7XO4 - chains B and E of the 5 polymer chains in the assembly; structure by electron microscopy, 3.24 A resolution.

== Chain B ==
Molecule: Spike glycoprotein
From: Severe acute respiratory syndrome coronavirus 2
UniProtKB: P0DTC2 (SPIKE_SARS2); residue numbers follow UniProt; this construct covers 1-68, 71-142, 146-210, 215-1208
Amino-acid sequence (1205 residues; row label = number of the first residue in the row; note: 9 numbers in that range are skipped by the numbering (no residue carries them; nothing is unmodelled there); a row labelled like 210A-210F holds insertion residues (210A, then the next letters in order)):
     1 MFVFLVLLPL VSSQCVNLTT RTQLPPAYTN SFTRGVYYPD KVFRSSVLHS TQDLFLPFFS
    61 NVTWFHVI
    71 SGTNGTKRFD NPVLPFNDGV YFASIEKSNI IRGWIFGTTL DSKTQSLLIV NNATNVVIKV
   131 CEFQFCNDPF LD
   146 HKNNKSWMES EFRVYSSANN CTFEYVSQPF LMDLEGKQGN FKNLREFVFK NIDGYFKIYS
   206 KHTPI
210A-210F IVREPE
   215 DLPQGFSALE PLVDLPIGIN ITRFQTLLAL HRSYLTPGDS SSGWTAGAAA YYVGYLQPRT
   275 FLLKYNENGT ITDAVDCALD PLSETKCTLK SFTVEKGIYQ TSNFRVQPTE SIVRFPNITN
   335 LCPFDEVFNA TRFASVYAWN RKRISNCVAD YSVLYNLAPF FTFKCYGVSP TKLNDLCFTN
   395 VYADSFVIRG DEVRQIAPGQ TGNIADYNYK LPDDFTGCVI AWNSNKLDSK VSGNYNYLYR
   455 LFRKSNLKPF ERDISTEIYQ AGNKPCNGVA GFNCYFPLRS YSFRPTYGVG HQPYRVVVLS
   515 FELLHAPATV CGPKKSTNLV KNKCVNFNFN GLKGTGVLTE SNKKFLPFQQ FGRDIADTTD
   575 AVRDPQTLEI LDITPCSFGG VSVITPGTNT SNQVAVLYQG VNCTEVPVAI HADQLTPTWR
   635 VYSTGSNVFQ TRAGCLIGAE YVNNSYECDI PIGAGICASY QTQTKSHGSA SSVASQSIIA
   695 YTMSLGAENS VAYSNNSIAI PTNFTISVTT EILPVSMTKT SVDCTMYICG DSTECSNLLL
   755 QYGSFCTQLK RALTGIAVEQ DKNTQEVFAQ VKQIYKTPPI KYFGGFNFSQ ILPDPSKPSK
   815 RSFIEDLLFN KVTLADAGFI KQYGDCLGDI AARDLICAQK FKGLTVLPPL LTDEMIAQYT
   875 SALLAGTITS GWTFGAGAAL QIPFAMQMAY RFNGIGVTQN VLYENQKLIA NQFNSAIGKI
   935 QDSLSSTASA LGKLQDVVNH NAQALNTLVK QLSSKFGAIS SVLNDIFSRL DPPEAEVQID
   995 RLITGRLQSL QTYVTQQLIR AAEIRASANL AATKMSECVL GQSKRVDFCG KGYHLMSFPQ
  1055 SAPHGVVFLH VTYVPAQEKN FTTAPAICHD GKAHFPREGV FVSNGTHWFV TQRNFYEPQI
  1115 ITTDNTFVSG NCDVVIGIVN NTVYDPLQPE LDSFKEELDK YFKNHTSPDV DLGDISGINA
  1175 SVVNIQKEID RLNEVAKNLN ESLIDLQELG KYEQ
Disordered / not traced: 1-26, 71-79, 146-156, 177-186, 210A-210F, 621-639, 677-689, 829-853, 1147-1208
Disulfide bonds: Cys291-Cys301, Cys379-Cys432, Cys480-Cys488, Cys538-Cys590, Cys617-Cys649, Cys662-Cys671, Cys1032-Cys1043, Cys1082-Cys1126
Covalent attachments: N-acetylglucosamine (NAG) linked to Asn165, Asn234, Asn282, Asn331, Asn370, Asn603, Asn616, Asn657, Asn709, Asn801, Asn1074, Asn1098
Differences from the reference sequence: variant Val67 (Ala in P0DTC2), Ile95 (Thr in P0DTC2), Asp142 (Gly in P0DTC2), Ile210A (Leu212 in P0DTC2), Asp339 (Gly in P0DTC2), Leu371 (Ser in P0DTC2), Pro373 (Ser in P0DTC2), Phe375 (Ser in P0DTC2), Asn417 (Lys in P0DTC2), Lys440 (Asn in P0DTC2), Ser446 (Gly in P0DTC2), Asn477 (Ser in P0DTC2), Lys478 (Thr in P0DTC2), Ala484 (Glu in P0DTC2), Arg493 (Gln in P0DTC2), Ser496 (Gly in P0DTC2), Arg498 (Gln in P0DTC2), Tyr501 (Asn in P0DTC2), His505 (Tyr in P0DTC2), Lys547 (Thr in P0DTC2), Gly614 (Asp in P0DTC2), Tyr655 (His in P0DTC2), Lys679 (Asn in P0DTC2), His681 (Pro in P0DTC2), Lys764 (Asn in P0DTC2), Tyr796 (Asp in P0DTC2), Lys856 (Asn in P0DTC2), His954 (Gln in P0DTC2), Lys969 (Asn in P0DTC2), Phe981 (Leu in P0DTC2); insertion (210D-210F); engineered mutation Gly682 (Arg in P0DTC2), Ser683 (Arg in P0DTC2), Ser685 (Arg in P0DTC2), Pro986 (Lys in P0DTC2), Pro987 (Val in P0DTC2)
UniProt features mapped onto this chain:
  - region: Asn280 to Cys301 (Putative superantigen), Arg403 to Asp405 (Integrin-binding motif), Asn448 to Phe456 (Immunodominant HLA epitope recognized by the CD8+), Ser816 to Tyr837 (Fusion peptide 1), Lys835 to Phe855 (Fusion peptide 2), Asp1163 to Glu1202 (Heptad repeat 2)
  - site: Arg815, Ser816 (Cleavage)
  - glycosylation: Asn17 (N-linked (GlcNAc...) (complex) asparagine), Asn61 (N-linked (GlcNAc...) (hybrid) asparagine), Asn74 (N-linked (GlcNAc...) (complex) asparagine), Asn122 (N-linked (GlcNAc...) (hybrid) asparagine), Asn149 (N-linked (GlcNAc...) (complex) asparagine), Asn165 (N-linked (GlcNAc...) (complex) asparagine), Asn234 (N-linked (GlcNAc...) (high mannose) asparagine), Asn282 (N-linked (GlcNAc...) (complex) asparagine), Thr323 (O-linked (GalNAc) threonine), Ser325 (O-linked (HexNAc...) serine), Asn331 (N-linked (GlcNAc...) (complex) asparagine), Asn343 (N-linked (GlcNAc...) (complex) asparagine), Asn603 (N-linked (GlcNAc...) (hybrid) asparagine), Asn616 (N-linked (GlcNAc...) (complex) asparagine), Asn657 (N-linked (GlcNAc...) (complex) asparagine), Thr676 (O-linked (GlcNAc...) threonine), Thr678 (O-linked (GlcNAc...) threonine), Asn709 (N-linked (GlcNAc...) (high mannose) asparagine), Asn717 (N-linked (GlcNAc...) (hybrid) asparagine), Asn801 (N-linked (GlcNAc...) (hybrid) asparagine) and 6 more in UniProt
  - natural variant: Leu5 (L5F: In strain: Iota/B.1.526), Ser13 (S13I: In strain: Epsilon/B.1.427/B.1.429), Leu18 (L18F: In strain: Beta/B.1.351, Gamma/P.1 and 1 more), Thr19 (T19I: In strain: Omicron/BQ.1.1, Omicron/XBB.1.5 and 1 more; T19R: In strain: Delta/B.1.617.2, Omicron/BA.2 and 4 more), Thr20 (T20N: In strain: Gamma/P.1), Leu24 to Ala27 (sequence variant, change not given here; In strain: Omicron/BA.2, Omicron/BA.2.12.1 and 6 more), Pro26 (P26S: In strain: Gamma/P.1), Gln52 (Q52H: In strain: Omicron/EG.5.1), Val67 (A67V: In strain: Eta/B.1.525, Omicron/BA.1; this construct carries the variant), Gly75 (G75V: In strain: Lambda/C.37), Thr76 (T76I: In strain: Lambda/C.37), Asp80 (D80A: In strain: Beta/B.1.351), 74 further natural variant entries in UniProt
  - mutagenesis: Asn121 (N121Q: Partial loss of biliverdin affinity), Arg190 (R190K: Partial loss of biliverdin affinity), Asn234 (N234Q: Increased resistance to neutralizing antibodies), Asn331 (N331Q: Reduced viral infectivity), Asn343 (N343Q: Reduced viral infectivity), Leu452 (L452R: Increased resistance to neutralizing antibodies. Decreases HLA binding to NF9 epitope. Increased binding affinity to human ACE2), Tyr453 (Y453F: Decreased HLA binding to NF9 epitope. Increased binding affinity to human ACE2), Ala475 (A475V: Increased resistance to neutralizing antibodies), Val483 (V483A: Increased resistance to neutralizing antibodies), Phe490 (F490L: Increased resistance to neutralizing antibodies and human covalescent sera neutralization), His519 (H519P: Increased resistance to human covalescent sera neutralization), Ser673 (S673A: No effect on O-glycosylation by host GALNT1), 4 further mutagenesis entries in UniProt

== Chain E ==
Molecule: Angiotensin-converting enzyme 2
From: Mus musculus
Notes: EC 3.4.17.23, 3.4.17.-
UniProtKB: Q8R0I0 (ACE2_MOUSE); residues 1-805 here = UniProt positions 1-805
Amino-acid sequence (805 residues; numbered 1 to 805; the number before each row is that of its first residue):
     1 MSSSSWLLLS LVAVTTAQSL TEENAKTFLN NFNQEAEDLS YQSSLASWNY NTNITEENAQ
    61 KMSEAAAKWS AFYEEQSKTA QSFSLQEIQT PIIKRQLQAL QQSGSSALSA DKNKQLNTIL
   121 NTMSTIYSTG KVCNPKNPQE CLLLEPGLDE IMATSTDYNS RLWAWEGWRA EVGKQLRPLY
   181 EEYVVLKNEM ARANNYNDYG DYWRGDYEAE GADGYNYNRN QLIEDVERTF AEIKPLYEHL
   241 HAYVRRKLMD TYPSYISPTG CLPAHLLGDM WGRFWTNLYP LTVPFAQKPN IDVTDAMMNQ
   301 GWDAERIFQE AEKFFVSVGL PHMTQGFWAN SMLTEPADGR KVVCHPTAWD LGHGDFRIKM
   361 CTKVTMDNFL TAHHEMGHIQ YDMAYARQPF LLRNGANEGF HEAVGEIMSL SAATPKHLKS
   421 IGLLPSDFQE DSETEINFLL KQALTIVGTL PFTYMLEKWR WMVFRGEIPK EQWMKKWWEM
   481 KREIVGVVEP LPHDETYCDP ASLFHVSNDY SFIRYYTRTI YQFQFQEALC QAAKYNGSLH
   541 KCDISNSTEA GQKLLKMLSL GNSEPWTKAL ENVVGARNMD VKPLLNYFQP LFDWLKEQNR
   601 NSFVGWNTEW SPYADQSIKV RISLKSALGA NAYEWTNNEM FLFRSSVAYA MRKYFSIIKN
   661 QTVPFLEEDV RVSDLKPRVS FYFFVTSPQN VSDVIPRSEV EDAIRMSRGR INDVFGLNDN
   721 SLEFLGIHPT LEPPYQPPVT IWLIIFGVVM ALVVVGIIIL IVTGIKGRKK KNETKREENP
   781 YDSMDIGKGE SNAGFQNSDD AQTSF
Disordered / not traced: 1-19, 135-139, 616-805
Disulfide bonds: Cys133-Cys141, Cys344-Cys361, Cys530-Cys542
Covalent attachments: N-acetylglucosamine (NAG) linked to Asn58, Asn546
Ion coordination: Zn2+ near Glu406 (its only coordinating residue here)
UniProt features mapped onto this chain:
  - region: Arg652 to Lys659 (Essential for cleavage by ADAM17), Arg697 to Gly716 (Essential for cleavage by TMPRSS11D and TMPRSS2)
  - motif: Glu778 to Ile786 (LIR), Tyr781 to Asp785 (SH2-binding), Tyr781 to Met784 (Endocytic sorting signal), Asn792 to Phe795 (PTB), Thr803 to Phe805 (PDZ-binding)
  - active site: Glu375 (Proton acceptor), His505 (Proton donor)
  - binding site (chloride): Arg169, Trp477, Lys481
  - binding site (substrate): Arg273, His345, Pro346, Tyr515
  - binding site (Zn(2+)): His374, His378, Glu402
  - modified residue: Tyr781 (Phosphotyrosine), Ser783 (Phosphoserine)
  - glycosylation (N-linked (GlcNAc...) asparagine): Asn53, Asn536, Asn546, Asn660, Asn690
  - cross-link: Lys788 (Glycyl lysine isopeptide (Lys-Gly) (interchain with G-Cter in ubiquitin))

== Chain B / chain E interface ==
Pairs across the interface - 43 pairs, chain B then chain E:
  Val445(B) with Gln42(E), hydrogen bond (backbone-side chain); Leu45(E), hydrophobic
  Ser446(B) with Gln42(E)
  Tyr449(B) with Asp38(E)
  Tyr453(B) with Gln34(E)
  Phe456(B) with Lys26(E); Thr27(E); Asn30(E)
  Tyr473(B) with Thr27(E)
  Ala475(B) with Glu23(E); Asn24(E)
  Gly476(B) with Leu20(E); Asn24(E), hydrogen bond (backbone-side chain)
  Phe486(B) with Phe83(E), hydrophobic
  Asn487(B) with Asn24(E); Phe83(E)
  Tyr489(B) with Asn24(E); Thr27(E); Phe28(E); Phe83(E)
  Phe490(B) with Asn31(E)
  Arg493(B) with Asn30(E); Asn31(E); Gln34(E)
  Ser494(B) with Gln34(E), hydrogen bond (backbone-side chain)
  Ser496(B) with Gln34(E), hydrogen bond (side chain-backbone); Asp38(E); His353(E), hydrogen bond (backbone-side chain)
  Arg498(B) with Asp38(E), salt bridge; Tyr41(E); Gln42(E), hydrogen bond; His353(E)
  Thr500(B) with Tyr41(E), hydrogen bond; Asn330(E); Asp355(E), hydrogen bond; Arg357(E)
  Tyr501(B) with Glu37(E), hydrogen bond; His353(E)
  Gly502(B) with Thr324(E); His353(E); Gly354(E)
  Val503(B) with Thr324(E)
  His505(B) with Ala386(E)
Also at the interface, not in a pair above, chain B (24 interface residues in all): Asn477, Gly485, Tyr495
Also at the interface, not in a pair above, chain E (26 interface residues in all): Thr21, Glu35, Ser82, His322

== Overview ==
24 residues of chain B face 26 of chain E across their interface; the contacts include 9 hydrogen bonds and 1
salt bridge. Among the polar pairs are Arg498(B)-Asp38(E), Val445(B)-Gln42(E) and Gly476(B)-Asn24(E).
Chain B is Spike glycoprotein (Severe acute respiratory syndrome coronavirus 2) and chain E is
Angiotensin-converting enzyme 2 (Mus musculus); the structure, SARS-CoV-2 Omicron BA.1 Variant Spike Trimer
with two mouse ACE2 Bound, was determined by electron microscopy together with 7XO5, 7XO6, 7XO7, 7XO8, 7XO9,
7XOA and 3 further entries from the same study.
